7N69 - chains B and E of the 12 polymer chains in the assembly; structure by electron microscopy, 14.10 A resolution (very low resolution: no residue pairs are listed; an interface is given only as per-side residue counts).

[Chain B]
Name: Spike glycoprotein E2
From: Eastern equine encephalitis virus (strain Florida 91-469)
UniProtKB: Q4QXJ7 (POLS_EEEVF); residues 1-420 here correspond to UniProt positions 325-744 (UniProt number = residue number + 324)
Sequence (420 residues; each row starts with the number of its first residue):
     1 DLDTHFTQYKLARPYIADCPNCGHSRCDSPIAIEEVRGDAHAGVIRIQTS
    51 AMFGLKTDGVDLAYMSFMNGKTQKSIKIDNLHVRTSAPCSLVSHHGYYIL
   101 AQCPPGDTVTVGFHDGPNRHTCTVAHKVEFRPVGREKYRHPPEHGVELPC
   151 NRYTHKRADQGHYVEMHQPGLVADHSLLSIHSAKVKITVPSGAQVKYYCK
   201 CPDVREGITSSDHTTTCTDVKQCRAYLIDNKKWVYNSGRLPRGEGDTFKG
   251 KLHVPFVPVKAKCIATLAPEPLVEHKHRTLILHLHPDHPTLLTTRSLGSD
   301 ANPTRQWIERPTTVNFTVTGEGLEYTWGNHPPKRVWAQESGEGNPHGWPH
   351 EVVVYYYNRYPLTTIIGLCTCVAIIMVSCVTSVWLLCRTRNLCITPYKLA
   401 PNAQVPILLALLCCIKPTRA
Unresolved in the structure: 1-8, 160-253, 341-420
Disulfides: C19-C122, C89-C103, C150-C263

[Chain E]
Name: Spike glycoprotein E1
From: Eastern equine encephalitis virus (strain Florida 91-469)
UniProtKB: Q4QXJ7 (POLS_EEEVF); residues 1-441 here correspond to UniProt positions 802-1242 (UniProt number = residue number + 801)
Sequence (441 residues; each row starts with the number of its first residue):
     1 YEHTAVMPNKVGIPYKALVERPGYAPVHLQIQLVNTRIIPSTNLEYITCK
    51 YKTKVPSPVVKCCGATQCTSKPHPDYQCQVFTGVYPFMWGGAYCFCDTEN
   101 TQMSEAYVERSEECSIDHAKAYKVHTGTVQAMVNITYGSVSWRSADVYVN
   151 GETPAKIGDAKLIIGPLSSAWSPFDNKVVVYGHEVYNYDFPEYGTGKAGS
   201 FGDLQSRTSTSNDLYANTNLKLQRPQAGIVHTPFTQAPSGFERWKRDKGA
   251 PLNDVAPFGCSIALEPLRAENCAVGSIPISIDIPDAAFTRISETPTVSDL
   301 ECKITECTYASDFGGIATVAYKSSKAGNCPIHSPSGVAVIKENDVTLAES
   351 GSFTFHFSTANIHPAFKLQVCTSAVTCKGDCKPPKDHIVDYPAQHTESFT
   401 SAISATAWSWLKVLVGGTSAFIVLGLIATAVVALVLFFHRH
Unresolved in the structure: 382-441
Disulfides: C49-C114, C62-C94, C63-C96, C68-C78, C260-C272, C302-C377, C307-C381, C329-C371

[Chain B / chain E interface]
At this resolution (14 A) residue pairs are not listed: 12 residues of chain B and 16 of chain E lie at the interface.

[In short]
The interface between chain B and chain E involves 12 residues on one side and 16 on the other.
Chain B is Spike glycoprotein E2 and chain E is Spike glycoprotein E1, both from Eastern equine encephalitis
virus (strain Florida 91-469); the structure, Pre-fusion state 2 of EEEV with localized reconstruction, was
determined by electron microscopy together with 7N6A from the same study.
